8HFN - chain A; structure by X-ray diffraction, 1.98 A resolution.

[Chain A]
Name: L-cysteine:1D-myo-inositol 2-amino-2-deoxy-alpha-D-glucopyranoside ligase
Organism: Mycolicibacterium smegmatis MC2 155
Notes: EC 6.3.1.13
UniProt: A0QZY0 (MSHC_MYCS2); numbering as in UniProt (aligned over 1-412)
Chain sequence (413 residues; numbered 0 to 412; the number before each row is that of its first residue; numbering starts at 0):
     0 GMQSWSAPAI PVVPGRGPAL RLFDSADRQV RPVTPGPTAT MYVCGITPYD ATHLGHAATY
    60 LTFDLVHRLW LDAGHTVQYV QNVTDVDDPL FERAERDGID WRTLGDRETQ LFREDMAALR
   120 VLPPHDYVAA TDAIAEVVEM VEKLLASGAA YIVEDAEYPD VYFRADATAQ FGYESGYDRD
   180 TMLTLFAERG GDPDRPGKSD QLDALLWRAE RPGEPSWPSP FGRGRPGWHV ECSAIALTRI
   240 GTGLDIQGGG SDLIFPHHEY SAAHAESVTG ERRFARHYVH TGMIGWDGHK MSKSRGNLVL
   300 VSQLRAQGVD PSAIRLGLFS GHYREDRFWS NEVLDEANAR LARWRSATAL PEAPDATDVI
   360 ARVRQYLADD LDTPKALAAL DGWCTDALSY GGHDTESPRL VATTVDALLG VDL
Construct notes: expression tag (0)
Curated features (UniProtKB/Swiss-Prot):
  - motif: Ile45 to His55 ('HIGH' region), Glu187 to Pro192 ('ERGGDP' region), Lys289 to Ser293 ('KMSKS' region)
  - binding site (L-cysteinyl-5'-AMP): Cys43 to Thr46, Thr58, Asn81 to Thr83, Trp227, Gly249 to Asp251, Ile283
  - binding site (Zn(2+)): Cys43, Cys231, His256
  - mutagenesis: Thr46 (T46V: 100-fold decrease in catalytic turnover), His55 (H55A: 40-fold decrease in catalytic turnover), Thr83 (T83V: Almost no effect), Trp227 (W227F/H: 100-fold decrease in catalytic turnover), Asp251 (D251A: 1200-fold decfrease in catalytic turnover; D251N: 400-fold decrease in catalytic turnover)
Ion coordination: Ca2+ site 1: Ala25, Tyr172, Glu351; Zn2+: Cys43, Cys231, His256 (together with XGC); Ca2+ site 2 near Asp71 (its only coordinating residue here)
Ligand contacts: XGC (N-[(3M)-3-(6-methoxypyridin-3-yl)benzene-1-sulfonyl]-L-cysteinamide): Cys43, Gly44, Ile45, Thr46, His52, Gly54, His55, Thr58, Tyr59, Asn81, Thr83, Trp227, Cys231, Gly249, Ser250, Asp251, Leu252, His256, Gly281, Met282, Ile283, Lys289
What the authors report for this chain:
  - Zn2+ coordination: Cys43, Cys231, His256
  - binding site for XGC: Gly44, Thr46, His55, Thr83, Met282, Lys289
  - conformationally variable residues (loop rearrangement, side-chain flip): Gly44 to Tyr48, Met282, Lys289 to Ser293

[In short]
Chain A binds compound XGC. The Ca2+ site 1 is built by Ala25, Tyr172 and Glu351. Cys43, Cys231 and His256
coordinate Zn2+. UniProt lists 13 L-cysteinyl-5'-AMP-binding residues, 3 Zn2+-binding residues and 5
mutagenesis sites. The paper reports a binding site for XGC at Gly44, Thr46 and His55 among others; Zn2+
coordination by Cys43, Cys231 and His256.
Chain A is L-cysteine:1D-myo-inositol 2-amino-2-deoxy-alpha-D-glucopyranoside ligase (Mycolicibacterium
smegmatis MC2 155); the structure, Crystal Structure of Mycobacterium smegmatis MshC in Complex with Compound
7b, was determined by X-ray diffraction together with 8HFM and 8HFO from the same study.
